Entry 7XK8 (electron microscopy, 3.30 A resolution); this record covers chains A and B of the 5 polymer chains in the assembly.

== Chain A ==
Molecule: Guanine nucleotide-binding protein G(i) subunit alpha-1
Organism: Homo sapiens
UniProt: P63096 (GNAI1_HUMAN); numbering as in UniProt (aligned over 1-354)
Sequence (354 residues; each row starts with the number of its first residue):
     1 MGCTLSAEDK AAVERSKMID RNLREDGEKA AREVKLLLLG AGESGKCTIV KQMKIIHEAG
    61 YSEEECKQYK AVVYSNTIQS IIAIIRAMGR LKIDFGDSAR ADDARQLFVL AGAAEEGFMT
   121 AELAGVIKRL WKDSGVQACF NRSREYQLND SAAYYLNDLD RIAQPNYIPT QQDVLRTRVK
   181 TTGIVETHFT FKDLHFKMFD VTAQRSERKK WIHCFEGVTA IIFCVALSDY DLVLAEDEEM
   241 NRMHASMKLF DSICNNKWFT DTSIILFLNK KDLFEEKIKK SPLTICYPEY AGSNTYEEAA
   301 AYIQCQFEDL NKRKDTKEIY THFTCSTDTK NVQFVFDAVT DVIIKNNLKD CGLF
Not modelled in the structure: 1, 58-181, 235-238
Construct notes: engineered mutation Cys47 (Ser in P63096), Thr202 (Gly in P63096), Ala203 (Gly in P63096), Ala245 (Glu in P63096), Ser326 (Ala in P63096)

== Chain B ==
Molecule: Guanine nucleotide-binding protein G(I)/G(S)/G(T) subunit beta-1
Organism: Homo sapiens
UniProt: P62873 (GBB1_HUMAN); numbering as in UniProt (aligned over 2-340)
Sequence (351 residues; numbered -10 to 340; the number before each row is that of its first residue; numbers below 1 keep their minus sign (Met-10 is residue -10)):
   -10 MHHHHHHGSL LQSELDQLRQ EAEQLKNQIR DARKACADAT LSQITNNIDP VGRIQMRTRR
    50 TLRGHLAKIY AMHWGTDSRL LVSASQDGKL IIWDSYTTNK VHAIPLRSSW VMTCAYAPSG
   110 NYVACGGLDN ICSIYNLKTR EGNVRVSREL AGHTGYLSCC RFLDDNQIVT SSGDTTCALW
   170 DIETGQQTTT FTGHTGDVMS LSLAPDTRLF VSGACDASAK LWDVREGMCR QTFTGHESDI
   230 NAICFFPNGN AFATGSDDAT CRLFDLRADQ ELMTYSHDNI ICGITSVSFS KSGRLLLAGY
   290 DDFNCNVWDA LKADRAGVLA GHDNRVSCLG VTDDGMAVAT GSWDSFLKIW N
Not modelled in the structure: -10 to 2
Construct notes: expression tag (-10 to 1)

== Chain A / chain B interface ==
Pairs across the interface (46):
  Arg15(A) with Val90(B), hydrogen bond (side chain-backbone); His91(B)
  Ser16(A) with Asn88(B); Lys89(B), hydrogen bond (side chain-backbone)
  Ile19(A) with Lys89(B); Ala92(B), hydrophobic
  Asp20(A) with Lys89(B), salt bridge
  Asn22(A) with Lys78(B)
  Leu23(A) with Gly53(B); Lys78(B); Ile80(B), hydrophobic; Ala92(B), hydrophobic
  Asp26(A) with Lys78(B), salt bridge
  Gly27(A) with Leu55(B)
  Thr182(A) with Asp118(B); Asn119(B), hydrogen bond; His142(B)
  Gly183(A) with Leu117(B); Asp118(B); Asn119(B)
  Ile184(A) with Trp99(B); Leu117(B), hydrophobic; Asp118(B)
  Phe199(A) with Trp99(B)
  Gln204(A) with Thr143(B)
  Arg205(A) with Leu117(B), hydrogen bond (side chain-backbone); Gly144(B); Tyr145(B)
  Ser206(A) with Gly162(B)
  Glu207(A) with Cys204(B), hydrogen bond
  Lys210(A) with Tyr145(B); Met188(B); Cys204(B); Asp228(B), salt bridge
  Trp211(A) with Leu117(B), hydrophobic
  His213(A) with Lys57(B); Tyr59(B), hydrogen bond; Trp332(B)
  Cys214(A) with Tyr59(B), hydrogen bond (backbone-side chain); Gln75(B); Trp99(B); Met101(B), hydrophobic
  Phe215(A) with Trp99(B), hydrophobic; Leu117(B), hydrophobic
  Glu216(A) with Lys57(B)
  Trp258(A) with Trp332(B)
Interface residues without a listed pair, chain A (25 interface residues in all): Lys35, Lys209
Interface residues without a listed pair, chain B (31 interface residues in all): Gly131, Ala140, Asp186, Asn230, Asp246

== Overview ==
Chain A and chain B form an interface of 25 and 31 residues respectively, with 7 hydrogen bonds and 3 salt
bridges. Polar contacts include Asp20(A)-Lys89(B), Asp26(A)-Lys78(B) and Lys210(A)-Asp228(B).
Here chain A is Guanine nucleotide-binding protein G(i) subunit alpha-1 and chain B is Guanine
nucleotide-binding protein G(I)/G(S)/G(T) subunit beta-1, both from Homo sapiens. Entry 7XK8 (Cryo-EM
structure of the Neuromedin U receptor 2 (NMUR2) in complex with G Protein and its ...) was determined by
electron microscopy.
